Entry 3WQB (X-ray diffraction, 1.41 A resolution); this record covers chains A and B.

== Chain A ==
Protein: Extracellular serine protease
From: Aeromonas sobria
Reference sequence: Q9L5A4 (Q9L5A4_AERSO); residues 1-600 here correspond to UniProt positions 25-624 (UniProt number = residue number + 24)
Chain sequence (600 residues; row label = number of the first residue in the row):
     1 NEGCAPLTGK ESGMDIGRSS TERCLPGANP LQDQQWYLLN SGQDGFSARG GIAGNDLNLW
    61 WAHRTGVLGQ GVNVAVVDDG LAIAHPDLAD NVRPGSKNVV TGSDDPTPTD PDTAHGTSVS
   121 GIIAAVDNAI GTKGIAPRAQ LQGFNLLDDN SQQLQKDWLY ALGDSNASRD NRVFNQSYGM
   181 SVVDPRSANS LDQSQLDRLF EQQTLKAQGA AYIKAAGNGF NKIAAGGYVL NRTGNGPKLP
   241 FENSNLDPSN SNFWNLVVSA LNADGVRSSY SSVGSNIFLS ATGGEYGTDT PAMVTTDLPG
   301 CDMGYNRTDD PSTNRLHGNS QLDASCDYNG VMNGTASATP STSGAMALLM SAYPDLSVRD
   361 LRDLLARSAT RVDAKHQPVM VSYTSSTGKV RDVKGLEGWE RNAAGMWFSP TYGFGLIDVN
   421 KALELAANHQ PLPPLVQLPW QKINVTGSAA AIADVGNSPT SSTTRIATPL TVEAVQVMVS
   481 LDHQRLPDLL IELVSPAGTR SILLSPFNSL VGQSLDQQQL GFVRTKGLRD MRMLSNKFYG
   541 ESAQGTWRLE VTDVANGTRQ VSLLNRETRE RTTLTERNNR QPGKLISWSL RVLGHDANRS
Not modelled in the structure: 598-600
Construct notes: engineered mutation Ala336 (Ser360 in Q9L5A4)
Disulfide bonds: Cys4-Cys24, Cys301-Cys326
Ion coordination: Ca2+ site 1: Asn29, Asp87, Val126, Asn128, Ile130, Thr132; Ca2+ site 2: Asp297, Leu298, Gly300, Met303, Asn306, Cys326; Ca2+ site 3: Asp454, Asp488, Asp553, Ala555, Asn578, Asn579

== Chain B ==
Protein: Open reading frame 2
From: Aeromonas sobria
Chain sequence (148 residues; each row starts with the number of its first residue; numbers below 1 keep their minus sign (Gln-17 is residue -17)):
   -17 QEHHHHHHSS GLVPRGSGQE SVTMDGKQYS TIEVNGQTYL IPDNGSKKRV ARSLDSKVPQ
    43 QTLRRGDVLM QGAASPELTV SGTLLVEADD ASAKALATRH GLNFKQSSGG IALLEAKPGT
   103 DLNAIATKLK SEGVNVQIEL SGAEQQPK
Not modelled in the structure: -17 to 11, 24-43

== Interface between chain A and chain B ==
Residue-residue contacts - 65 pairs, chain A then chain B:
  His115(A) with Pro129(B); Lys130(B), hydrogen bond (side chain-backbone)
  Leu147(A) with Gln127(B); Pro129(B), hydrophobic
  Gln152(A) with Ser123(B), hydrogen bond; Gly124(B), hydrogen bond (backbone-backbone)
  Gln153(A) with Gly124(B); Ala125(B); Glu126(B), hydrogen bond (side chain-backbone); Gln127(B), hydrogen bond (side chain-backbone)
  Leu154(A) with Ser63(B); Glu121(B); Ser123(B)
  Gln155(A) with Glu121(B), hydrogen bond (backbone-side chain)
  Lys156(A) with Gln88(B)
  Trp158(A) with Gln127(B)
  Leu159(A) with Ser90(B)
  Asp164(A) with Ser90(B), hydrogen bond
  Ser177(A) with Pro129(B); Lys130(B), hydrogen bond (backbone-backbone)
  Tyr178(A) with Gln127(B); Gln128(B); Lys130(B)
  Gly179(A) with Gln127(B); Gln128(B), hydrogen bond (backbone-backbone); Lys130(B)
  Met180(A) with Glu126(B); Gln127(B); Gln128(B)
  Ser181(A) with Gln128(B), hydrogen bond (backbone-side chain); Lys130(B), hydrogen bond
  Arg186(A) with Gln53(B); Glu126(B), salt bridge
  Ser190(A) with Gln119(B)
  Leu191(A) with Leu67(B); Glu69(B); Ile93(B); Asn117(B); Val118(B), hydrophobic; Gln119(B), hydrogen bond (backbone-side chain)
  Asp192(A) with Leu67(B); Gln119(B), hydrogen bond (backbone-side chain)
  Gln195(A) with Ser90(B), hydrogen bond (side chain-backbone); Ile93(B), hydrogen bond (side chain-backbone); Leu95(B)
  Arg198(A) with Glu69(B), salt bridge; Gly91(B), hydrogen bond (side chain-backbone); Ile93(B)
  Ala215(A) with Lys130(B)
  Gly217(A) with Lys130(B)
  Asn218(A) with Lys130(B), hydrogen bond (side chain-backbone)
  Ala224(A) with Gln128(B), hydrogen bond (backbone-side chain)
  Ala225(A) with Ala56(B)
  Gly226(A) with Ser57(B); Pro58(B)
  Tyr228(A) with Ala55(B)
  Asn333(A) with Lys130(B)
  Gly334(A) with Lys130(B)
  Thr335(A) with Lys130(B), hydrogen bond (backbone-backbone)
  Ala336(A) with Lys130(B), hydrogen bond (backbone-backbone)
  Leu515(A) with Ala56(B), hydrophobic
  Gln519(A) with Ala55(B)
  Arg524(A) with Thr20(B); Gln53(B), hydrogen bond (side chain-backbone); Gly54(B)
Also at the interface, not in a pair above, chain A (40 interface residues in all): Val183, Ser194, Asp247, Leu520, Phe522
Also at the interface, not in a pair above, chain B (33 interface residues in all): Thr13, Leu22, Thr61, Val68, Ser89, Gly92

== Summary ==
The interface between chain A and chain B involves 40 residues on one side and 33 on the other; the contacts
include 21 hydrogen bonds and 2 salt bridges. Polar contacts include Arg186(A)-Glu126(B), Arg198(A)-Glu69(B)
and His115(A)-Lys130(B).
Here chain A is Extracellular serine protease and chain B is Open reading frame 2, both from Aeromonas sobria.
Entry 3WQB (Crystal structure of aeromonas sobria serine protease (ASP) and the chaperone (ORF2) complex) was
determined by X-ray diffraction.
